8Q01 - chains A and G of the 7 polymer chains in the assembly; structure by electron microscopy, 3.58 A resolution.

== Chain A (and G) ==
Protein: Tail tube protein
Organism: Staphylococcus phage 812
Notes: chain G of this document is another copy of the same molecule, construct and numbering; everything in this record applies to it too
UniProt: A1YTP2 (A1YTP2_9CAUD); numbering as in UniProt (aligned over 1-142)
Chain sequence (142 residues; each row starts with the number of its first residue):
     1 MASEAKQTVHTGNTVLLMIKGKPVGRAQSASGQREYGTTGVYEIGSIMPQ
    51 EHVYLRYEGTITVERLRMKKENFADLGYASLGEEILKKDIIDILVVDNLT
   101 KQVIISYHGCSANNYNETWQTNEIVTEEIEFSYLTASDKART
Unresolved in the structure: 1, 141-142 (chain G: 1, 142)

== How chain A and chain G interact ==
Residue-residue contacts (6):
  Glu51(A) - Gln7(G)
  Glu51(A) - Thr8(G)  hydrogen bond
  His52(A) - Ala2(G)  hydrogen bond (backbone-backbone)
  Val53(A) - Gln7(G)
  Tyr54(A) - Ala2(G)
  Tyr54(A) - Asn13(G)
Also at the interface, not in a pair above, chain A (5 interface residues in all): Leu55
Also at the interface, not in a pair above, chain G (6 interface residues in all): Val9, Thr11

== In short ==
The interface between chain A and chain G involves 5 residues on one side and 6 on the other, with 2 hydrogen
bonds. Polar pairs include Glu51(A)-Thr8(G) and His52(A)-Ala2(G).
Chain A and chain G are both Tail tube protein (Staphylococcus phage 812); the structure, Neck of phage 812
after tail contraction (C6), was determined by electron microscopy together with 8Q1I, 8Q7D, 8QEK, 8QEM, 8QJE,
8QKH, 8R5G and 8R69 from the same study.
